Entry 8RGM (electron microscopy, 4.00 A resolution); this record covers chains C and I of the 10 polymer chains in the assembly.

# Chain C
Protein: Histone H2A type 1-B/E
Organism: Homo sapiens
UniProtKB: P04908 (H2A1B_HUMAN); residues 1-129 here correspond to UniProt positions 2-130 (UniProt number = residue number + 1)
Amino-acid sequence (129 residues; each row starts with the number of its first residue):
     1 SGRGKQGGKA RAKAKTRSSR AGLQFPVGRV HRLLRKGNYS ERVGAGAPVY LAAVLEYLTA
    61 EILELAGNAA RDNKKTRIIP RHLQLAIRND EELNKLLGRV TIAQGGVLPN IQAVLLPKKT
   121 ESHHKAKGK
Not modelled in the structure: 1-10, 118-129
UniProt features mapped onto this chain:
  - modified residue: Ser1 (N-acetylserine), Arg3 (Citrulline), Lys5 (N6-(2-hydroxyisobutyryl)lysine), Lys9 (N6-(2-hydroxyisobutyryl)lysine), Lys13 (N6-(beta-hydroxybutyryl)lysine), Lys36 (N6-(2-hydroxyisobutyryl)lysine), Lys74 (N6-(2-hydroxyisobutyryl)lysine), Lys75 (N6-(2-hydroxyisobutyryl)lysine), Lys95 (N6-(2-hydroxyisobutyryl)lysine), Gln104 (N5-methylglutamine), Lys118 (N6-(2-hydroxyisobutyryl)lysine), Lys119 (N6-crotonyllysine), Thr120 (Phosphothreonine), Lys125 (N6-crotonyllysine)
  - cross-link (Glycyl lysine isopeptide (Lys-Gly)): Lys13 (interchain with G-Cter in ubiquitin), Lys15 (interchain with G-Cter in ubiquitin), Lys119 (interchain with G-Cter in ubiquitin)

# Chain I
Molecule: Widom 603 DNA sequence
Sequence (145 nucleotides; each row starts with the number of its first residue; numbers below 1 keep their minus sign (DC-72 is residue -72)):
   -72 CCAGTTCGCG CGCCCACCTA CCGTGTGAAG TCGTCACTCG GGCTTCTAAG TACGCTTAGG
   -12 CCACGGTAGA GGGCAATCCA AGGCTAACCA CCGTGCATCG ATGTTGAAAG AGGCCCTCCG
    48 TCCTTATTAC TTCAAGTCCC TGGGG

# Interface between chain C and chain I
Contacting residue pairs (12):
  Arg11(C) with DT-42(I), hydrogen bond to the base; DC-41(I), hydrogen bond to the sugar
  Ala14(C) with DG-43(I), sugar contact
  Lys15(C) with DG-43(I), phosphate contact; DT-42(I), hydrogen bond to the phosphate
  Thr16(C) with DG-43(I), phosphate contact
  Arg17(C) with DG-43(I), salt bridge to the phosphate
  Arg20(C) with DT-42(I), salt bridge to the phosphate
  Gly28(C) with DA-44(I), phosphate contact; DG-43(I), phosphate contact
  Arg32(C) with DA-44(I), salt bridge to the phosphate
  Lys74(C) with DC-62(I), salt bridge to the phosphate
Other interface residues (no listed pair), chain C (13 interface residues in all): Lys13, Arg29, Arg42, Arg77
Other interface residues (no listed pair), chain I (9 interface residues in all): DC-55, DT-54, DA-45, DT-35

# Overview
The interface between chain C and chain I involves 13 residues on one side and 9 on the other; the contacts
include 3 hydrogen bonds and 4 salt bridges. Polar pairs include Arg11(C)-DT-42(I), Arg11(C)-DC-41(I) and
Lys15(C)-DT-42(I).
Chain C is Histone H2A type 1-B/E (Homo sapiens) and chain I is Widom 603 DNA sequence; the structure, Cryo-EM
structure of nucleosome containing Widom603 DNA, was determined by electron microscopy.
